Entry 8VQY (electron microscopy, 2.82 A resolution); this record covers chains B and J of the 9 polymer chains in the assembly.

# Chain B
Protein: Gamma-aminobutyric acid receptor subunit alpha-1
From: Homo sapiens
UniProt: P14867 (GBRA1_HUMAN); residues 1-312 here correspond to UniProt positions 28-339 (UniProt number = residue number + 27)
Amino-acid sequence (358 residues; each row starts with the number of its first residue):
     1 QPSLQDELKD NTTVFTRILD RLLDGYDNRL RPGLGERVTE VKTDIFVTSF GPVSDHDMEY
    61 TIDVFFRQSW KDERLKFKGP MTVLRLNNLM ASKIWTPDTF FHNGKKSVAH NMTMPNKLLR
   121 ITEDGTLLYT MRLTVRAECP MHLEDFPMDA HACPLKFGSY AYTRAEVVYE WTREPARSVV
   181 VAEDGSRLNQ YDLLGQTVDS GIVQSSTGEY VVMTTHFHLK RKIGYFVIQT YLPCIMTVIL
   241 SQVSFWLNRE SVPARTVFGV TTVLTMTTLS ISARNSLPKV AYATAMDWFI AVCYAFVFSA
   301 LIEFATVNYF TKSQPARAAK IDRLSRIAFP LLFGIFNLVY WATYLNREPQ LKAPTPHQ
Not modelled in the structure: 1-9, 348-358
Disulfides: Cys139-Cys153
Covalent attachments: glycan linked to Asn111
Construct notes: linker (313-319)
Small-molecule neighbours:
  - A1ADG (2-methyl-3-(2-methylphenyl)quinazolin-4(3H)-one): Ile228, Gln229, Pro233, Met236, Thr237, Thr265, Leu269
  - gamma-amino-butanoic acid (ABU): Phe65, Arg67, Leu118, Thr130
  - phosphatidylethanolamine (PTY): Lys222, Ile223, Gly224, Val227, Ile228, Leu232, Ile235, Ile239, Phe333, Gly334, Asn337, Trp341, Leu345
  - Q3G (O-[(R)-[(2S)-2-(hexadecanoyloxy)-3-(octadecanoyloxy)propoxy](hydroxy)phosphoryl]-D-serine): Ile302, Ala305, Thr306, Tyr309, Phe310, Arg317
UniProt features mapped onto this chain:
  - binding site (4-aminobutanoate): Arg67, Thr130
  - binding site (3alpha-hydroxy-5alpha-pregnan-11,20-dione): Trp246
  - glycosylation (N-linked (GlcNAc...) asparagine): Asn11, Asn111

# Chain J
Protein: IGG2B FAB heavy chain
From: Mus musculus
Notes: antibody fragment or engineered binder
Amino-acid sequence (454 residues; row label = number of the first residue in the row):
     1 EVQLQQSGAE LVKPGASVKL SCTASGFNIK DTYMYWVKQR PEQGLEWIGR IDPANGDTKY
    61 DPKFQGKATI TTDTFSNTAY LQLSSLTSED TAVYYCARKG LRWAMDYWGQ GTSVTVSTAK
   121 TTPPSVYPLA PGCGDTTGSS VTLGCLVKGY FPESVTVTWN SGSLSSSVHT FPALLQSGLY
   181 TMSSSVTVPS STWPSQTVTC SVAHPASSTT VDKKLEPSGP ISTINPCPPC KECHKCPAPN
   241 LEGGPSVFIF PPNIKDVLMI SLTPKVTCVV VDVSEDDPDV QISWFVNNVE VHTAQTQTHR
   301 EDYNSTIRVV STLPIQHQDW MSGKEFKCKV NNKDLPSPIE RTISKIKGLV RAPQVYILPP
   361 PAEQLSRKDV SLTCLVVGFN PGDISVEWTS NGHTEENYKD TAPVLDSDGS YFIYSKLNMK
   421 TSKWEKTDSF SCNVRHEGLK NYYLKKTISR SPGK
Not modelled in the structure: 1, 118-454
Disulfides: Cys22-Cys96

# Chain B / chain J interface
Contacting residue pairs (16; chain B residue first):
  Lys42(B) - Asp31(J)
  Lys71(B) - Asp31(J)
  Glu170(B) - Lys99(J)
  Glu170(B) - Leu101(J)
  Glu170(B) - Arg102(J)  hydrogen bond (side chain-backbone)
  Glu170(B) - Trp103(J)
  Trp171(B) - Trp103(J)
  Thr172(B) - Tyr33(J)
  Thr172(B) - Trp103(J)
  Arg173(B) - Tyr33(J)
  Arg173(B) - Trp103(J)
  Glu174(B) - Tyr35(J)
  Glu174(B) - Arg50(J)  salt bridge
  Glu174(B) - Trp103(J)
  Arg177(B) - Arg50(J)
  Ser200(B) - Arg102(J)  hydrogen bond (backbone-side chain)
Also at the interface, not in a pair above, chain B (13 interface residues in all): Glu40, Asp124, Pro175, Asp199
Also at the interface, not in a pair above, chain J (10 interface residues in all): Lys30, Lys59

# Summary
Chain B and chain J form an interface of 13 and 10 residues respectively; the contacts include 2 hydrogen
bonds and 1 salt bridge. Polar pairs include Glu174(B)-Arg50(J), Glu170(B)-Arg102(J) and Ser200(B)-Arg102(J).
Ligands of chain B: gamma-amino-butanoic acid, compound A1ADG, phosphatidylethanolamine and compound Q3G.
Here chain B is Gamma-aminobutyric acid receptor subunit alpha-1 (Homo sapiens) and chain J is IGG2B FAB heavy
chain (Mus musculus). Entry 8VQY (Human GABAA receptor alpha1-beta2-gamma2 subtype in complex with GABA plus
methaqualone) was determined by electron microscopy (same publication as 8VRN).
